1HW9 - chains A and D of the 4 polymer chains in the assembly; structure by X-ray diffraction, 2.33 A resolution.

# Chain A (and D)
Molecule: Hmg-CoA reductase
Source organism: Homo sapiens
Notes: EC 1.1.1.34; fragment: catalytic portion; chain D of this document is another copy of the same molecule, construct and numbering; everything in this record applies to it too
Reference sequence: P04035 (HMDH_HUMAN); numbering as in UniProt (aligned over 426-888)
Amino-acid sequence (467 residues; row label = number of the first residue in the row):
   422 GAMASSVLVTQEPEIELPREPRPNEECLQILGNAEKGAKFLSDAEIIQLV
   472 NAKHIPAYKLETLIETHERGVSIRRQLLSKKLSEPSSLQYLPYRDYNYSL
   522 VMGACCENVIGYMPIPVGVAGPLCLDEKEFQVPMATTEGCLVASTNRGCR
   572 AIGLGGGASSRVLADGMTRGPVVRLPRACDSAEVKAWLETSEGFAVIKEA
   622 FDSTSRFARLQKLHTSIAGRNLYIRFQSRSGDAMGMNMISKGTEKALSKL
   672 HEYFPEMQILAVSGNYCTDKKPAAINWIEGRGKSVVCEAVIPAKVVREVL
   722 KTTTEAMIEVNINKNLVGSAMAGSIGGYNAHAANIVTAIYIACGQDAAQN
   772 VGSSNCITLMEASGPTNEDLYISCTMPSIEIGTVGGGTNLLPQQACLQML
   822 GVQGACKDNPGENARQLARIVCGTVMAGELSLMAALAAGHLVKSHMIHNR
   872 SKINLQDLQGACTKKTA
Disordered / not traced: 422-441, 449-459, 861-888 (chain D: 422-463, 470-477, 860-888)
Construct notes: insertion (422-425); engineered mutation I485 (Met in P04035)
Residues lining bound ligands:
  - ADP (adenosine-5'-diphosphate), molecule 1: Y479, E528, N529
  - ADP, molecule 2: A564, N567, R568, R571, E719, K722
  - Simvastatin acid (SIM), molecule 1: E559, C561, L562, S565, K735, A751, H752, N755, L853, L857
  - Simvastatin acid (SIM), molecule 2: R590, N658, S661, V683, S684, N686, C688, D690, K691, K692

# Interface between chain A and chain D
Contacting residue pairs - 49 pairs, chain A then chain D:
  S580(A) - C600(D)
  R582(A) - C600(D)  hydrogen bond
  L584(A) - A603(D)  hydrophobic
  L584(A) - K606(D)
  L584(A) - I638(D)  hydrophobic
  R595(A) - E782(D)  salt bridge
  R598(A) - E709(D)
  R598(A) - V711(D)
  A599(A) - V707(D)  hydrophobic
  A599(A) - E709(D)  hydrogen bond (backbone-side chain)
  A599(A) - Y792(D)
  C600(A) - S580(D)
  C600(A) - R582(D)
  C600(A) - E709(D)  hydrogen bond
  A603(A) - L584(D)  hydrophobic
  H635(A) - I699(D)  hydrogen bond (side chain-backbone)
  I638(A) - L584(D)  hydrophobic
  I638(A) - T796(D)
  A639(A) - L780(D)
  A639(A) - T796(D)
  G640(A) - V707(D)
  G640(A) - S794(D)
  G640(A) - T796(D)  hydrogen bond (backbone-side chain)
  R641(A) - E782(D)  salt bridge
  R641(A) - Y792(D)
  A695(A) - A695(D)  hydrophobic
  A695(A) - I699(D)  hydrophobic
  I696(A) - I699(D)
  I699(A) - H635(D)  hydrogen bond (backbone-side chain)
  I699(A) - S637(D)
  I699(A) - A695(D)
  I699(A) - I696(D)
  E700(A) - I699(D)
  E700(A) - E700(D)
  V707(A) - A599(D)  hydrophobic
  V707(A) - I638(D)  hydrophobic
  E709(A) - R598(D)  salt bridge
  E709(A) - A599(D)  hydrogen bond (side chain-backbone)
  E709(A) - C600(D)  hydrogen bond (side chain-backbone)
  V711(A) - R598(D)
  L780(A) - A639(D)
  E782(A) - R595(D)  salt bridge
  E782(A) - R641(D)  salt bridge
  Y792(A) - A599(D)
  Y792(A) - R641(D)
  S794(A) - G640(D)
  T796(A) - I638(D)
  T796(A) - A639(D)
  T796(A) - G640(D)  hydrogen bond (side chain-backbone)
Interface residues without a listed pair, chain A (27 interface residues in all): K606, Y687
Interface residues without a listed pair, chain D (28 interface residues in all): Y687

# Overview
27 residues of chain A face 28 of chain D across their interface, with 9 hydrogen bonds and 5 salt bridges.
Polar pairs include R595(A)-E782(D), R641(A)-E782(D) and E709(A)-R598(D). Chain A binds ADP and Simvastatin
acid.
Chain A and chain D are both Hmg-CoA reductase (Homo sapiens); the structure, Complex of the catalytic portion
of human hmg-CoA reductase with simvastatin, was determined by X-ray diffraction together with 1HW8, 1HWI,
1HWJ, 1HWK and 1HWL from the same study.
